PDB entry 6SRG | X-ray diffraction, 2.56 A resolution | chains A and B

== Chain A (and B) ==
Name: Xaa-Pro dipeptidase
Organism: Homo sapiens
Notes: EC 3.4.13.9; chain B of this document is another copy of the same molecule, construct and numbering; everything in this record applies to it too
Reference sequence: P12955 (PEPD_HUMAN); residue numbers follow UniProt; this construct covers 1-493
Sequence (493 residues; numbered 1 to 493; the number before each row is that of its first residue):
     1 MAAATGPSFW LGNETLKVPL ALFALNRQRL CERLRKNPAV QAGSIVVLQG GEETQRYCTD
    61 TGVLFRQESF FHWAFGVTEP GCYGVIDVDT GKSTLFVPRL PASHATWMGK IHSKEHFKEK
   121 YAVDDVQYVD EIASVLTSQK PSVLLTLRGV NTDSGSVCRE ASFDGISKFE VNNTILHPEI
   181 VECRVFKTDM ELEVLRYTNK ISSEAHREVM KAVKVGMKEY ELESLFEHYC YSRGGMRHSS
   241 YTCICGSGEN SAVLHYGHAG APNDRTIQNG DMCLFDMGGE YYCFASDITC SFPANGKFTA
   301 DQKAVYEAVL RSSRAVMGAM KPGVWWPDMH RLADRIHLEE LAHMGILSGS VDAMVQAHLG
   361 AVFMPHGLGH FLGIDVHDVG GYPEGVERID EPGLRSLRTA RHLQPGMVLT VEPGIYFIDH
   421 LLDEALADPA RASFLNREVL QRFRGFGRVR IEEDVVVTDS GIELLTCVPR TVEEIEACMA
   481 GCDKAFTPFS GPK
Disordered / not traced: 1-5, 101-110, 248-260, 484-493 (chain B: 1-5, 101-109, 246-251, 489-493)
Disulfides: Cys482 forms a disulfide with the same residue of a neighbouring copy of this chain
Sequence notes: engineered mutation Arg448 (Gly in P12955)
Ion coordination: Mn2+ site 1: Asp276, Asp287, Glu452 (together with glycine, hydroxide ion); Mn2+ site 2: Asp287, His370, Glu412, Glu452 (together with glycine, hydroxide ion)
Small-molecule neighbours:
  - glycine / proline: Tyr241, Ile244, Asp276, Asp287, His366, His370, His377, Arg398, Glu412, Arg450
  - hydroxide ion: Tyr241, Asp276, Asp287, Thr289, His370, Glu412, Arg450, Glu452
Swiss-Prot annotation at these positions:
  - binding site (a dipeptide): His255, Asp287, His377, Arg398
  - binding site (Mn(2+)): Asp276, Asp287, His370, Glu412, Glu452
  - modified residue: Ala2 (N-acetylalanine), Ser167 (Phosphoserine)
  - natural variant: Arg184 (R184Q: In PD), Asp276 (D276N: In PD), Gly278 (G278D: In PD), Arg448 (G448R: In PD; this construct carries the variant), Glu452 (deletion: In PD)
From the paper describing this entry:
  - conformationally variable residues (order/disorder transition): Gly248 to Gly260
  - disease-associated variants - G448R: increased catalytic activity

== How chain A and chain B interact ==
Pairs across the interface (104):
  Phe9(A) - Tyr256(B)  hydrophobic
  Trp10(A) - Tyr256(B)  hydrogen bond (backbone-side chain)
  Trp10(A) - Asp264(B)
  Leu11(A) - Lys218(B)
  Leu11(A) - Tyr220(B)  hydrogen bond (backbone-side chain)
  Leu11(A) - Tyr256(B)
  Leu11(A) - Pro262(B)  hydrophobic
  Leu11(A) - Asp264(B)
  Gly12(A) - Lys218(B)
  Asn13(A) - Lys218(B)
  Asn13(A) - Glu221(B)  hydrogen bond
  Thr15(A) - Tyr220(B)
  Gly51(A) - Tyr57(B)
  Glu53(A) - His258(B)
  Arg56(A) - Arg66(B)
  Arg56(A) - His238(B)
  Arg56(A) - Ser239(B)  hydrogen bond (side chain-backbone)
  Arg56(A) - Ser240(B)
  Arg56(A) - Glu280(B)  salt bridge
  Tyr57(A) - Gly51(B)
  Tyr57(A) - Phe65(B)
  Tyr57(A) - Arg66(B)  hydrogen bond (side chain-backbone)
  Tyr57(A) - Gln67(B)
  Tyr57(A) - Glu68(B)
  Cys58(A) - Asn151(B)
  Cys58(A) - Ser154(B)  hydrogen bond (backbone-side chain)
  Cys58(A) - Ser156(B)
  Cys58(A) - Val157(B)
  Cys58(A) - Cys158(B)  hydrophobic
  Thr59(A) - Asn151(B)
  Thr59(A) - Ser154(B)
  Thr59(A) - Asp375(B)
  Asp60(A) - Asp153(B)
  Asp60(A) - Ser154(B)
  Asp60(A) - His377(B)  salt bridge
  Asp60(A) - Arg398(B)  salt bridge
  Thr61(A) - Ser240(B)
  Leu64(A) - Gly260(B)
  Phe65(A) - Tyr57(B)
  Phe65(A) - His258(B)
  Arg66(A) - Arg56(B)
  Arg66(A) - Tyr57(B)  hydrogen bond (backbone-side chain)
  Gln67(A) - Tyr57(B)
  Glu68(A) - Tyr57(B)
  Thr78(A) - Tyr256(B)  hydrogen bond (side chain-backbone)
  Thr78(A) - His258(B)
  Glu79(A) - Tyr256(B)
  Glu79(A) - Gly257(B)
  Pro80(A) - Gly257(B)
  His112(A) - Leu254(B)  hydrogen bond (side chain-backbone)
  Lys120(A) - His255(B)  hydrogen bond (side chain-backbone)
  Asn151(A) - Cys58(B)
  Asn151(A) - Thr59(B)
  Asp153(A) - Asp60(B)
  Ser154(A) - Cys58(B)  hydrogen bond (side chain-backbone)
  Ser154(A) - Thr59(B)
  Ser154(A) - Asp60(B)
  Ser156(A) - Cys58(B)
  Cys158(A) - Cys58(B)  hydrogen bond
  Lys218(A) - Leu11(B)
  Lys218(A) - Gly12(B)
  Lys218(A) - Asn13(B)
  Tyr220(A) - Leu11(B)  hydrogen bond (side chain-backbone)
  Tyr220(A) - Thr15(B)
  Tyr220(A) - Tyr231(B)
  Tyr220(A) - Gly235(B)
  Glu221(A) - Asn13(B)  hydrogen bond
  Glu221(A) - Ser232(B)
  Glu223(A) - Tyr231(B)  hydrogen bond
  Glu223(A) - Arg237(B)  salt bridge
  Ser224(A) - His228(B)  hydrogen bond
  Ser224(A) - Tyr231(B)
  Ser224(A) - Ser232(B)
  Leu225(A) - His228(B)
  Glu227(A) - Arg237(B)  salt bridge
  His228(A) - Ser224(B)  hydrogen bond
  His228(A) - Leu225(B)
  His228(A) - His228(B)
  Tyr231(A) - Tyr220(B)
  Tyr231(A) - Glu223(B)  hydrogen bond
  Tyr231(A) - Ser224(B)
  Tyr231(A) - Pro262(B)
  Ser232(A) - Glu221(B)
  Ser232(A) - Ser224(B)
  Arg233(A) - Glu221(B)  salt bridge
  Arg237(A) - Glu223(B)  salt bridge
  Arg237(A) - Glu227(B)  salt bridge
  Arg237(A) - Gly260(B)
  Arg237(A) - Pro262(B)
  His238(A) - Arg56(B)
  Ser239(A) - Arg56(B)  hydrogen bond (backbone-side chain)
  Ser240(A) - Arg56(B)
  Ser240(A) - Thr61(B)
  Thr242(A) - Gly62(B)
  Ala261(A) - Leu64(B)
  Ala261(A) - Arg237(B)
  Pro262(A) - Tyr231(B)
  Pro262(A) - Arg237(B)
  Asp264(A) - Trp10(B)
  Asp264(A) - Leu11(B)
  Glu280(A) - Arg56(B)  salt bridge
  Asp375(A) - Thr59(B)
  His377(A) - Asp60(B)  salt bridge
  Arg398(A) - Asp60(B)  salt bridge
Also at the interface, not in a pair above, chain A (58 interface residues in all): Glu52, Gly62, Val157, Gly216, Gly235, Tyr241
Also at the interface, not in a pair above, chain B (55 interface residues in all): Glu52, Ser69, Thr242, Ala261

== Summary ==
The interface between chain A and chain B involves 58 residues on one side and 55 on the other; the contacts
include 19 hydrogen bonds and 11 salt bridges. Among the polar pairs are Arg56(A)-Glu280(B),
Asp60(A)-His377(B) and Asp60(A)-Arg398(B). The paper reports that G448R of chain A increases catalytic
activity; conformational variability at Gly248(A).
Chain A and chain B are both Xaa-Pro dipeptidase (Homo sapiens); the structure, Crystal Structure of Human
Prolidase G448R variant expressed in the presence of chaperones, was determined by X-ray diffraction,
deposited together with 6SRE and 6SRF.
